PDB entry 8J4U | electron microscopy, 2.97 A resolution | chains O and P of the 18 polymer chains in the assembly

[Chain O (and P)]
Name: Nucleoside triphosphate hydrolase
Source organism: Escherichia coli
Notes: chain P of this document is another copy of the same molecule, construct and numbering; everything in this record applies to it too
UniProtKB: A0A822U1Y5 (A0A822U1Y5_ECOLX); numbering as in UniProt (aligned over 1-610)
Sequence (610 residues; each row starts with the number of its first residue):
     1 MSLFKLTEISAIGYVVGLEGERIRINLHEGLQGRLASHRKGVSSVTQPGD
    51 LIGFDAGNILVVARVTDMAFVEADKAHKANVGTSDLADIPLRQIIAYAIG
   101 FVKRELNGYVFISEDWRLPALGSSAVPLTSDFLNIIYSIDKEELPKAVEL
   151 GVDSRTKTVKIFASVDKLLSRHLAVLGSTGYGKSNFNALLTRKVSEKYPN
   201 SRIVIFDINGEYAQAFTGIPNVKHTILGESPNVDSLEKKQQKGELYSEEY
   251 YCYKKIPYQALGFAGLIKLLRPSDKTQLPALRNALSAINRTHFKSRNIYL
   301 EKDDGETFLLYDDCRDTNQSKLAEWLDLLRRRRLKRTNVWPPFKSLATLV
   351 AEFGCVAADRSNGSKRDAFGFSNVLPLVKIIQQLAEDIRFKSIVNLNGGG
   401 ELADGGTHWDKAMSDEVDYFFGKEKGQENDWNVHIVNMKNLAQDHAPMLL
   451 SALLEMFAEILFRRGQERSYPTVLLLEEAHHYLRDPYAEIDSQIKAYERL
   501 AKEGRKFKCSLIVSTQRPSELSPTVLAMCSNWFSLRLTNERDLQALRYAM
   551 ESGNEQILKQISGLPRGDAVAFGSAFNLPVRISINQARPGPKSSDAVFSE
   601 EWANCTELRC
Disordered / not traced: 1-3, 73-88, 605-610 (chain P: 1-2, 72-88, 329-335, 356-373, 604-610)
Small-molecule neighbours: ATP-gamma-S (AGS; phosphothiophosphoric acid-adenylate ester): Ser178, Thr179, Gly180, Tyr181, Gly182, Lys183, Ser184, Asn185, Glu211, Glu478, Arg566, Gly567, Ile584, Gln586

[Interface between chain O and chain P]
Pairs across the interface - 33 pairs, chain O then chain P:
  Arg34(O) - Ala120(P)
  Gln47(O) - Trp116(P)  hydrogen bond (side chain-backbone)
  Gln47(O) - Arg117(P)
  Gln47(O) - Leu118(P)
  Thr66(O) - Gly20(P)
  Asp67(O) - Leu18(P)
  Asp67(O) - Glu19(P)
  Asp67(O) - Gly20(P)
  Met68(O) - Gly17(P)
  Met68(O) - Leu18(P)  hydrogen bond (backbone-backbone)
  Ala69(O) - Val16(P)
  Phe70(O) - Val15(P)
  Phe70(O) - Val16(P)
  Arg155(O) - Trp116(P)
  Asp313(O) - Asp327(P)
  Arg389(O) - Phe462(P)
  Asp444(O) - Arg499(P)  salt bridge
  Thr538(O) - Met550(P)
  Thr538(O) - Ser552(P)  hydrogen bond (backbone-backbone)
  Glu540(O) - Ser552(P)
  Arg541(O) - Tyr548(P)
  Gly563(O) - Asp115(P)
  Ala596(O) - Arg505(P)
  Phe598(O) - Arg505(P)
  Ser599(O) - Asp166(P)
  Ser599(O) - Tyr198(P)  hydrogen bond
  Glu601(O) - Lys425(P)  salt bridge
  Glu601(O) - Lys508(P)  salt bridge
  Trp602(O) - Val194(P)  hydrophobic
  Trp602(O) - Tyr198(P)  hydrophobic
  Trp602(O) - Asn200(P)  hydrogen bond (backbone-side chain)
  Trp602(O) - Ser201(P)
  Trp602(O) - Pro471(P)
Interface residues without a listed pair, chain O (30 interface residues in all): Thr46, Pro48, Ile388, Lys439, Arg517, Asn539, Ser562, Pro565, Arg581, Val597
Interface residues without a listed pair, chain P (36 interface residues in all): Glu114, Leu121, Arg463, Tyr470, Val473, Lys506, Ser510, Ala527, Ala549, Glu551

[Overview]
30 residues of chain O face 36 of chain P across their interface, with 5 hydrogen bonds and 3 salt bridges.
Among the polar pairs are Asp444(O)-Arg499(P), Glu601(O)-Lys425(P) and Glu601(O)-Lys508(P). Bound to chain O:
ATP-gamma-S.
Both chains are Nucleoside triphosphate hydrolase (Escherichia coli). Entry 8J4U (Structure of HerA-Sir2
complex from Escherichia coli Nezha system) was determined by electron microscopy.
